PDB entry 7ED5 | electron microscopy, 2.98 A resolution | chains B and C of the 6 polymer chains in the assembly

# Chain B
Name: Non-structural protein 8
From: Severe acute respiratory syndrome coronavirus 2
Reference sequence: P0DTD1 (R1AB_SARS2); residues 1-198 here correspond to UniProt positions 3943-4140 (UniProt number = residue number + 3942)
Chain sequence (220 residues; row label = number of the first residue in the row; numbers below 1 keep their minus sign (Met-21 is residue -21)):
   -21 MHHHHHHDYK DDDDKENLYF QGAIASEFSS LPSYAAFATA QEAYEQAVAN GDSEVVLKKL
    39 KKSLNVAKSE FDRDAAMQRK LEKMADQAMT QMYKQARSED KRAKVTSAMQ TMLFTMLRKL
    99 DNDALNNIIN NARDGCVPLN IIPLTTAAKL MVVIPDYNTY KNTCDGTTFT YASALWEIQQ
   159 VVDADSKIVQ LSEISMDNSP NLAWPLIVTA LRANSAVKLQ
Unresolved in the structure: -21 to 42, 193-198
Differences from the reference sequence: initiating methionine (-21); expression tag (-20 to 0)
Swiss-Prot annotation at these positions:
  - site: Gln198 (Cleavage)

# Chain C
Name: Non-structural protein 7
From: Severe acute respiratory syndrome coronavirus 2
Reference sequence: P0DTD1 (R1AB_SARS2); residues 1-83 here correspond to UniProt positions 3860-3942 (UniProt number = residue number + 3859)
Chain sequence (110 residues; each row starts with the number of its first residue; numbering starts at 0):
     0 MSKMSDVKCT SVVLLSVLQQ LRVESSSKLW AQCVQLHNDI LLAKDTTEAF EKMVSLLSVL
    60 LSMQGAVDIN KLCEEMLDNR ATLQGGGGSG LNDIFEAQKI EWHEHHHHHH
Unresolved in the structure: 0-1, 74-109
Differences from the reference sequence: initiating methionine (0); expression tag (84-109)
Swiss-Prot annotation at these positions:
  - site: Gln83 (Cleavage)

# How chain B and chain C interact
Contacting residue pairs (8):
  Ala162(B) - Ser26(C)
  Asp163(B) - Ser24(C)
  Asp163(B) - Ser25(C)
  Asp163(B) - Ser26(C)  hydrogen bond (side chain-backbone)
  Pro178(B) - Lys27(C)  hydrogen bond (backbone-side chain)
  Leu180(B) - Lys27(C)
  Ala181(B) - Ser26(C)
  Ala181(B) - Lys27(C)

# Overview
Chain B and chain C form an interface of 5 and 4 residues respectively, with 2 hydrogen bonds. Polar pairs
include Asp163(B)-Ser26(C) and Pro178(B)-Lys27(C).
Here chain B is Non-structural protein 8 and chain C is Non-structural protein 7, both from Severe acute
respiratory syndrome coronavirus 2. Entry 7ED5 (A dual mechanism of action of AT-527 against SARS-CoV-2
polymerase) was determined by electron microscopy.
